PDB entry 3UK3 | X-ray diffraction, 2.10 A resolution | chains A and C of the 4 polymer chains in the assembly

== Chain A ==
Molecule: 20-nt DNA strand
Sequence (20 nucleotides; each row starts with the number of its first residue):
     1 TTTGCAGAATCGATTCTGCA

== Chain C ==
Protein: Zinc finger protein 217
Organism: Homo sapiens
Notes: fragment: Zinc fingers 6 and 7
UniProt: O75362 (ZN217_HUMAN); residue numbers follow UniProt; this construct covers 469-523
Chain sequence (57 residues; row label = number of the first residue in the row):
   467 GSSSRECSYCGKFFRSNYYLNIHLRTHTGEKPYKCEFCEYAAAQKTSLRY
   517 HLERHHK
Disordered / not traced: 467-470, 523
Sequence notes: expression tag (467-468)
Bound ions: Zn2+ site 1: Cys-473, Cys-476, His-489, His-493; Zn2+ site 2: Cys-501, Cys-504, His-517, His-522; Zn2+ site 3 near His-521 (its only coordinating residue here)

== Chain A / chain C interface ==
Pairs across the interface (20):
  DG12(A) / Tyr-516(C)  sugar contact
  DA13(A) / Tyr-516(C)  phosphate contact
  DA13(A) / Arg-520(C)  salt bridge to the phosphate
  DA13(A) / His-521(C)  phosphate contact
  DT14(A) / Tyr-506(C)  hydrogen bond to the phosphate
  DT14(A) / Ser-513(C)  sugar contact
  DT14(A) / Tyr-516(C)  base contact
  DT15(A) / Tyr-485(C)  sugar contact
  DT15(A) / Thr-492(C)  hydrogen bond to the phosphate
  DT15(A) / Gln-510(C)  sugar contact
  DT15(A) / Thr-512(C)  base contact
  DT15(A) / Ser-513(C)  base contact
  DC16(A) / Phe-480(C)  phosphate contact
  DC16(A) / Tyr-485(C)  hydrogen bond to the phosphate
  DC16(A) / His-489(C)  salt bridge to the phosphate
  DC16(A) / Gln-510(C)  hydrogen bond to the base
  DT17(A) / Arg-481(C)  base contact
  DT17(A) / Tyr-485(C)  base contact
  DG18(A) / Arg-481(C)  hydrogen bond to the base
  DC19(A) / Arg-481(C)  base contact
Other interface residues (no listed pair), chain C (14 interface residues in all): Lys-478, Ala-509

== Overview ==
The interface between chain A and chain C involves 8 residues on one side and 14 on the other; the contacts
include 5 hydrogen bonds and 2 salt bridges. Polar pairs include DC16(A)/Gln-510(C), DG18(A)/Arg-481(C) and
DT14(A)/Tyr-506(C). Cys-473(C), Cys-476(C), His-489(C) and His-493(C) coordinate Zn2+ site 1.
Here chain A is a 20-nt DNA strand and chain C is Zinc finger protein 217 (Homo sapiens). Entry 3UK3 (Crystal
structure of ZNF217 bound to DNA) was determined by X-ray diffraction.
